PDB entry 7MY2 | electron microscopy, 2.65 A resolution | chains B and C of the 6 polymer chains in the assembly

== Chain B (and C) ==
Molecule: Spike glycoprotein
From: Severe acute respiratory syndrome coronavirus 2
Notes: chain C of this document is another copy of the same molecule, construct and numbering; everything in this record applies to it too
Reference sequence: P0DTC2 (SPIKE_SARS2); residues 1-1208 here = UniProt positions 1-1208
Amino-acid sequence (1288 residues; numbered 1 to 1288; the number before each row is that of its first residue):
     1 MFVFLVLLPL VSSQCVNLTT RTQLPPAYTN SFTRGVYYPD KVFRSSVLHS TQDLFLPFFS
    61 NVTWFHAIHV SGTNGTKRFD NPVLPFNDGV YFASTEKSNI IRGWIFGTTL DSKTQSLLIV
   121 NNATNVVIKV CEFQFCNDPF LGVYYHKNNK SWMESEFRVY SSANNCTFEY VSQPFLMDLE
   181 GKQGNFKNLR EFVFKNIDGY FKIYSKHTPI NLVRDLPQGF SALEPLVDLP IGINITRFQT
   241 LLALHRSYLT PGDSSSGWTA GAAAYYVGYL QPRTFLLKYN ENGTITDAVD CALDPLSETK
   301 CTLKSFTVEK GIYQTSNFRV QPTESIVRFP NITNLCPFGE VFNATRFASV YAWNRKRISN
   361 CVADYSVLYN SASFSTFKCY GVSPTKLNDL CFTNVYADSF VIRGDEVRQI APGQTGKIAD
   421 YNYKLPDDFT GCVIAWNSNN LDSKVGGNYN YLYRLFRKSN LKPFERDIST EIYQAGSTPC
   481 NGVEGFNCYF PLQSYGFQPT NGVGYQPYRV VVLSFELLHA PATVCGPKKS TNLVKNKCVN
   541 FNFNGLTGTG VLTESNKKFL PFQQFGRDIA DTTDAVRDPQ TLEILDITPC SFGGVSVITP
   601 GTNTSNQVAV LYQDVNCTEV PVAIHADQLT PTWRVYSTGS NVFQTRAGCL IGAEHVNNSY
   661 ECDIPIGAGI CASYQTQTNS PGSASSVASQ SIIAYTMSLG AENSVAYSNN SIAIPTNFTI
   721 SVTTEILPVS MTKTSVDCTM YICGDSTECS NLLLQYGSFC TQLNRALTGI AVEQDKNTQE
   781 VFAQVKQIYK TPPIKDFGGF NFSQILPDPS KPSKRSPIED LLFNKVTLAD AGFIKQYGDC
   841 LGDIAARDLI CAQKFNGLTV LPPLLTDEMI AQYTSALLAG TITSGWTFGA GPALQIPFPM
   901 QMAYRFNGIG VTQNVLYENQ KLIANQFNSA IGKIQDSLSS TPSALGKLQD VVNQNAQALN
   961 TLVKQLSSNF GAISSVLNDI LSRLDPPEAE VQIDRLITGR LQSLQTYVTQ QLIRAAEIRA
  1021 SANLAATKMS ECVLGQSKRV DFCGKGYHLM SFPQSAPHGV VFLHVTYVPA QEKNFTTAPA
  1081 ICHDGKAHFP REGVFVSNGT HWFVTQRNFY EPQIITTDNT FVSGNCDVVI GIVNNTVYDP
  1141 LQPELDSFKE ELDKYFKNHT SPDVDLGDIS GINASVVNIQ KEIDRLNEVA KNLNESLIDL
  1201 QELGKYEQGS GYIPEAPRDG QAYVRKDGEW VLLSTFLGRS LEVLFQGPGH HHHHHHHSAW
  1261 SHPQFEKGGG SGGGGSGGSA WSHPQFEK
Disordered / not traced: 1-25, 67-78, 142-152, 175-185, 244-260, 677-690, 829-851, 1150-1288 (chain C: 1-25, 67-78, 142-152, 175-185, 247-261, 676-689, 829-851, 1150-1288)
Disulfide bonds: Cys-131/Cys-166, Cys-291/Cys-301, Cys-336/Cys-361, Cys-379/Cys-432, Cys-391/Cys-525, Cys-480/Cys-488, Cys-538/Cys-590, Cys-617/Cys-649, Cys-662/Cys-671, Cys-738/Cys-760, Cys-743/Cys-749, Cys-1032/Cys-1043, Cys-1082/Cys-1126
Covalently attached groups: N-acetylglucosamine (NAG) linked to Asn-61, Asn-165, Asn-234, Asn-282, Asn-331, Asn-343, Asn-603, Asn-616, Asn-657, Asn-709, Asn-717, Asn-801, Asn-1074, Asn-1098, Asn-1134
Sequence notes: engineered mutation Gly-682 (Arg in P0DTC2), Ser-683 (Arg in P0DTC2), Ser-685 (Arg in P0DTC2), Pro-817 (Phe in P0DTC2), Pro-892 (Ala in P0DTC2), Pro-899 (Ala in P0DTC2), Pro-942 (Ala in P0DTC2), Pro-986 (Lys in P0DTC2), Pro-987 (Val in P0DTC2); expression tag (1209-1288)
Swiss-Prot annotation at these positions:
  - region: Asn-280 to Cys-301 (Putative superantigen), Arg-403 to Asp-405 (Integrin-binding motif), Asn-448 to Phe-456 (Immunodominant HLA epitope recognized by the CD8+), Pro-681, Ala-684 (Putative superantigen), Ser-816 to Tyr-837 (Fusion peptide 1), Lys-835 to Phe-855 (Fusion peptide 2), Asp-1163 to Glu-1202 (Heptad repeat 2)
  - site: Arg-815, Ser-816 (Cleavage)
  - glycosylation: Asn-17 (N-linked (GlcNAc...) (complex) asparagine), Asn-61 (N-linked (GlcNAc...) (hybrid) asparagine), Asn-74 (N-linked (GlcNAc...) (complex) asparagine), Asn-122 (N-linked (GlcNAc...) (hybrid) asparagine), Asn-149 (N-linked (GlcNAc...) (complex) asparagine), Asn-165 (N-linked (GlcNAc...) (complex) asparagine), Asn-234 (N-linked (GlcNAc...) (high mannose) asparagine), Asn-282 (N-linked (GlcNAc...) (complex) asparagine), Thr-323 (O-linked (GalNAc) threonine), Ser-325 (O-linked (HexNAc...) serine), Asn-331 (N-linked (GlcNAc...) (complex) asparagine), Asn-343 (N-linked (GlcNAc...) (complex) asparagine), Asn-603 (N-linked (GlcNAc...) (hybrid) asparagine), Asn-616 (N-linked (GlcNAc...) (complex) asparagine), Asn-657 (N-linked (GlcNAc...) (complex) asparagine), Thr-676 (O-linked (GlcNAc...) threonine), Thr-678 (O-linked (GlcNAc...) threonine), Asn-709 (N-linked (GlcNAc...) (high mannose) asparagine), Asn-717 (N-linked (GlcNAc...) (hybrid) asparagine), Asn-801 (N-linked (GlcNAc...) (hybrid) asparagine) and 6 more in UniProt

== Interface between chain B and chain C ==
Pairs across the interface (114):
  Arg-319(B) with Met-740(C)
  Asn-360(B) with Phe-168(C)
  Pro-521(B) with Gly-199(C); Tyr-200(C); Pro-230(C); Gly-232(C)
  Thr-547(B) with Asn-978(C)
  Lys-557(B) with Phe-43(C)
  Lys-558(B) with Phe-43(C)
  Phe-559(B) with Phe-43(C), hydrophobic
  Leu-560(B) with Asn-282(C)
  Phe-562(B) with Tyr-38(C), hydrophobic; Lys-41(C); Pro-225(C)
  Gln-563(B) with Lys-41(C); Val-42(C); Phe-43(C)
  Gln-564(B) with Lys-41(C), hydrogen bond (backbone-backbone)
  Phe-565(B) with Lys-41(C); Val-42(C); Phe-43(C), hydrogen bond (backbone-backbone)
  Gly-566(B) with Phe-43(C)
  Arg-567(B) with Val-42(C); Phe-43(C), hydrogen bond (backbone-backbone)
  Ala-570(B) with Asn-960(C); Val-963(C), hydrophobic; Lys-964(C)
  Thr-572(B) with Phe-855(C)
  Pro-589(B) with Phe-855(C), hydrophobic
  Ser-591(B) with Gln-853(C)
  Phe-592(B) with Met-740(C), hydrophobic; Gln-853(C), hydrogen bond (backbone-side chain); Lys-854(C); Gly-857(C)
  Pro-665(B) with Leu-864(C), hydrophobic
  Ala-668(B) with Pro-863(C), hydrogen bond (backbone-backbone); Leu-864(C); Thr-866(C)
  Gly-669(B) with Leu-864(C), hydrogen bond (backbone-backbone); Met-869(C)
  Leu-699(B) with Ile-788(C), hydrophobic; Met-869(C); Gln-872(C); Tyr-873(C), hydrophobic
  Ala-701(B) with Gln-787(C); Ile-788(C), hydrogen bond (backbone-backbone)
  Glu-702(B) with Ile-788(C); Lys-790(C), salt bridge
  Asn-703(B) with Gln-787(C), hydrogen bond; Ile-788(C), hydrogen bond (backbone-backbone); Tyr-789(C); Lys-790(C), hydrogen bond (backbone-backbone)
  Val-705(B) with Tyr-789(C), hydrophobic; Thr-883(C); Gln-895(C)
  Ala-706(B) with Gln-895(C)
  Tyr-707(B) with Phe-797(C); Ile-896(C); Phe-898(C), hydrogen bond (side chain-backbone)
  Ser-708(B) with Pro-897(C)
  Asn-709(B) with Pro-897(C)
  Ser-711(B) with Gln-895(C), hydrogen bond; Pro-897(C)
  Ile-712(B) with Gln-895(C)
  Ala-713(B) with Leu-894(C); Gln-895(C), hydrogen bond (backbone-backbone)
  Pro-715(B) with Leu-894(C)
  Gln-957(B) with Arg-765(C)
  Thr-961(B) with Ser-758(C); Gln-762(C)
  Gln-965(B) with Tyr-756(C); Gly-757(C); Ser-758(C), hydrogen bond (side chain-backbone); Phe-759(C)
  Ser-968(B) with Gly-757(C)
  Asn-969(B) with Gln-755(C)
  Phe-970(B) with Gln-755(C), hydrogen bond (backbone-backbone); Tyr-756(C)
  Gly-971(B) with Gln-755(C)
  Arg-995(B) with Asp-994(C), salt bridge
  Gln-1002(B) with Gln-1005(C)
  Ser-1003(B) with Phe-759(C)
  Thr-1006(B) with Gln-762(C); Gln-1005(C)
  Gln-1010(B) with Leu-1012(C)
  Glu-1017(B) with Arg-1019(C)
  Arg-1039(B) with Glu-1031(C), salt bridge; Arg-1039(C)
  Val-1040(B) with Ser-1030(C); Glu-1031(C)
  Asp-1041(B) with Ser-1030(C)
  Lys-1045(B) with Gly-889(C), hydrogen bond (side chain-backbone)
  Gly-1046(B) with Ala-890(C)
  Tyr-1047(B) with Ala-890(C)
  Val-1068(B) with Ala-890(C)
  Pro-1069(B) with Pro-892(C)
  Glu-1072(B) with Pro-892(C); Leu-894(C)
  Pro-1079(B) with Tyr-917(C), hydrophobic
  Phe-1089(B) with Asn-914(C); Tyr-917(C), hydrophobic
  Pro-1090(B) with Gln-913(C), hydrogen bond (backbone-side chain)
  Val-1094(B) with Tyr-904(C)
  Arg-1107(B) with Tyr-904(C); Asn-907(C)
  Ser-1123(B) with Asn-914(C), hydrogen bond; Glu-918(C)
  Val-1128(B) with Glu-918(C)
  Ile-1130(B) with Gln-920(C)
  Leu-1141(B) with Glu-1144(C)
  Gln-1142(B) with Glu-1144(C)
  Leu-1145(B) with Phe-1148(C)
  Asp-1146(B) with Phe-1148(C)
  Lys-1149(B) with Lys-1149(C)
Also at the interface, not in a pair above, chain B (91 interface residues in all): Thr-549, Ile-569, Asp-571, Thr-573, Gln-613, Asp-614, Arg-646, Ala-647, Gly-667, Thr-696, Met-697, Gly-700, Ser-704, Asn-710, Ile-1013, Asn-1074, Thr-1077, Ala-1078, Arg-1091, Phe-1121, Val-1129
Also at the interface, not in a pair above, chain C (90 interface residues in all): Asp-40, Arg-44, Val-47, Glu-224, Gly-283, Thr-284, Asp-745, Gln-784, Lys-786, Pro-792, Asp-796, Leu-858, Thr-859, Leu-861, Pro-862, Leu-865, Ser-884, Trp-886, Gly-891, Ala-893, Met-900, Ile-1013, Thr-1027, Leu-1034, Gly-1035, Leu-1141

== In short ==
The interface between chain B and chain C involves 91 residues on one side and 90 on the other; the contacts
include 18 hydrogen bonds and 3 salt bridges. Among the polar pairs are Glu-702(B)/Lys-790(C),
Arg-995(B)/Asp-994(C) and Arg-1039(B)/Glu-1031(C).
Both chains are Spike glycoprotein (Severe acute respiratory syndrome coronavirus 2). Entry 7MY2 (CryoEM
structure of neutralizing nanobody Nb30 in complex with SARS-CoV2 spike) was determined by electron microscopy
(same publication as 7MY3).
